Entry 6Z7N (electron microscopy, 3.77 A resolution); this record covers chains B and O of the 36 polymer chains in the assembly.

Chain B:
Molecule: Hexon protein
Source organism: Human adenovirus 41
UniProt: P11820 (CAPSH_ADE41); residues 1-925 here = UniProt positions 1-925
Chain sequence (925 residues; each row starts with the number of its first residue):
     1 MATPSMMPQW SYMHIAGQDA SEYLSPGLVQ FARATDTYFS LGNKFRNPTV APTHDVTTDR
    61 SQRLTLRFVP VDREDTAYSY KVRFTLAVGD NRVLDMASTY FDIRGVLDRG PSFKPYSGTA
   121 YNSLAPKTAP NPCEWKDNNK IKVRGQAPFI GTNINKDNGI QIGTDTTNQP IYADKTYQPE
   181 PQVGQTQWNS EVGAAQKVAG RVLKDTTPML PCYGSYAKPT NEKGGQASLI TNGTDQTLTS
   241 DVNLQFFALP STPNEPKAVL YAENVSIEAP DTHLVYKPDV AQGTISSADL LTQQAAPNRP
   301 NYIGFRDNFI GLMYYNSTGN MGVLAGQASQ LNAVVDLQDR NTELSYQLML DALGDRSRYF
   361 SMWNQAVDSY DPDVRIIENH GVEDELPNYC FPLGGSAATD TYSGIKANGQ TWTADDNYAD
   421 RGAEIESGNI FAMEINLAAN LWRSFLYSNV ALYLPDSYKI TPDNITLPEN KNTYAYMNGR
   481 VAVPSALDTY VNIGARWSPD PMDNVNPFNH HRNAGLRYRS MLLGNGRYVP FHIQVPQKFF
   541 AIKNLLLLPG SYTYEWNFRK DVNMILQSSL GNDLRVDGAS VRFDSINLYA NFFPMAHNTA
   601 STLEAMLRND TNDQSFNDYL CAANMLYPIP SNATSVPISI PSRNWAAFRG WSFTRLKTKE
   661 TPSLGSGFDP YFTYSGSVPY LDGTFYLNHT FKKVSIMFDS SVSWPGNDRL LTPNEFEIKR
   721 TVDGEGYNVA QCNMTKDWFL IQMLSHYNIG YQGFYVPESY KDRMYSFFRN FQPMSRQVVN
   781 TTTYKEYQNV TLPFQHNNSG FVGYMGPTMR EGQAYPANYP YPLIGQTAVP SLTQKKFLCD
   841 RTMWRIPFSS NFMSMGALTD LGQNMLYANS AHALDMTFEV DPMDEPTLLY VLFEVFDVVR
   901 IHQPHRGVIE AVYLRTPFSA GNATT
Unresolved in the structure: 1-4, 231-238, 281-285, 387-428, 799-815, 924-925
Swiss-Prot annotation at these positions:
  - site: Gly750 (Involved in interaction with pre-protein VI)
  - modified residue: Ala2 (N-acetylalanine), Tyr913 (Phosphotyrosine)

Chain O:
Molecule: Pre-hexon-linking protein IIIa
Source organism: Human adenovirus 41
UniProt: Q67716 (Q67716_ADE41); residues 1-579 here = UniProt positions 1-579
Chain sequence (579 residues; numbered 1 to 579; the number before each row is that of its first residue):
     1 MQRSTAVVDG SQQVDPAMLA ALQSQPSGVT PSDDWAAAMD RILALTTRNP EAFRQQPQAN
    61 RFSAILEAVV PSRTNPTHEK VLAIVNALTE SKAIRKDEAG LIYNALLERV ARYNSTNVQA
   121 NLDRLTTDVR EAVAQRERFM HDTNLGSQVA LNAFLSTLPA NVPRGQEDYV SFISALRLLV
   181 AEVPQSEVYQ SGPDYFFQTS RQGLQTVNLT QAFKNLQGMW GVRAPVGDRA TISSLLTPNT
   241 RLLLLLIAPF TNSSTISRDS YLGHLITLYR EAIGQTQVDE QTFQEITSVS RALGQQDTGS
   301 LEATLNFLLT NRQQKIPSQF TLSTEEERIL RYVQQSVSLY LMREGMTPSS ALDMTARNME
   361 PSLYSSNRPF INRLMDYLHR AAAMNSEYFT NAILNPHWMP PSGFYTGEFD MPEGDDGFLW
   421 DDVSDSIFVP ARYRKKEGGD ELPLPLVEAA SRGQSPFPSL PSLVSSSNSG RVLRPRLPGE
   481 TDYLNDPLLQ PVRNKNFPNN GVESLVDKMN RWKTYAQEQR EWEESQSRPL AGPFSRWRRR
   541 EDDQDDSADD NSVLDLGGTG ASSNPFAHLR PQGRLGRLY
Unresolved in the structure: 1-15, 27-33, 224-233, 291-296, 306-579

Chain B / chain O interface:
Pairs across the interface (32; chain B residue first):
  Arg60(B) - Asp97(O)  salt bridge
  Asp90(B) - Leu101(O)
  Asn91(B) - Asp97(O)  hydrogen bond (side chain-backbone)
  Ser601(B) - Lys96(O)  hydrogen bond (side chain-backbone)
  Ser601(B) - Ala99(O)
  Glu604(B) - Gly100(O)
  Ala605(B) - Ala99(O)
  Ala605(B) - Tyr103(O)
  Met606(B) - Gln23(O)
  Arg608(B) - His78(O)
  Arg608(B) - Tyr103(O)
  Asn609(B) - Gln23(O)
  Asn609(B) - Ser24(O)  hydrogen bond
  Asn609(B) - Tyr103(O)
  Thr611(B) - Pro26(O)
  Asn612(B) - Gln23(O)
  Leu858(B) - Ala59(O)  hydrophobic
  Gln863(B) - Pro57(O)
  Gln863(B) - Gln58(O)  hydrogen bond (backbone-side chain)
  Gln863(B) - Ala59(O)
  Asn864(B) - Gln58(O)
  Leu866(B) - Ala59(O)  hydrophobic
  Tyr867(B) - Ala59(O)
  Tyr867(B) - Phe62(O)
  Tyr867(B) - Ser63(O)  hydrogen bond
  His905(B) - His78(O)
  His905(B) - Asn104(O)
  His905(B) - Leu107(O)
  His905(B) - Ala111(O)
  Arg906(B) - Gly100(O)
  Arg906(B) - Leu101(O)
  Arg906(B) - Asn104(O)  hydrogen bond (backbone-side chain)
Interface residues without a listed pair, chain B (21 interface residues in all): His597, Asn598, Asp610
Interface residues without a listed pair, chain O (20 interface residues in all): Gln25, Leu82

Overview:
21 residues of chain B and 20 residues of chain O are in contact, with 6 hydrogen bonds and 1 salt bridge.
Polar pairs include Arg60(B)-Asp97(O), Asn91(B)-Asp97(O) and Ser601(B)-Lys96(O).
Here chain B is Hexon protein and chain O is Pre-hexon-linking protein IIIa, both from Human adenovirus 41.
Entry 6Z7N (The atomic structure of HAdV-F41 at pH 7.4) was determined by electron microscopy together with
6Z7Q from the same study.
